6CZU - chain A; structure by X-ray diffraction, 1.47 A resolution.

# Chain A
Name: Bromodomain-containing protein 4
Organism: Homo sapiens
UniProt: O60885 (BRD4_HUMAN); residue numbers follow UniProt; this construct covers 42-170
Amino-acid sequence (129 residues; row label = number of the first residue in the row):
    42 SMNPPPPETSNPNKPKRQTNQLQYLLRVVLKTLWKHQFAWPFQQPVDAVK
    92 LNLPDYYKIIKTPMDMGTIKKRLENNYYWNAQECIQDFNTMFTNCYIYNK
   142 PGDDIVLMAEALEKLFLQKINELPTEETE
Glycans and other covalent adducts: 3219 (FP7) linked to Met-149
Construct notes: conflict Met-43 (Thr in O60885)
Small-molecule neighbours: 3219 (FP7; 5-(3,5-dimethyl-1,2-oxazol-4-yl)-1-({4-[(1R)-1-hydroxyethyl]phenyl}methyl)pyridin-2(1H)-one): Trp-81, Pro-82, Phe-83, Val-87, Leu-92, Leu-94, Tyr-97, Cys-136, Tyr-139, Asn-140, Asp-145, Ile-146
UniProt features mapped onto this chain:
  - site: Asn-140 (Acetylated histone binding)
  - cross-link: Lys-99 (Glycyl lysine isopeptide (Lys-Gly) (interchain with G-Cter in SUMO2))
  - natural variant: Asp-145 (D145G: Found in a patient with a neurodevelopmental syndrome; uncertain significance)
  - mutagenesis: Asn-140 (N140A: Abolishes binding to acetylated histones)

# Summary
Covalently linked 3219: at Met-149. Curated annotation (UniProt) lists one mutagenesis site.
Chain A is Bromodomain-containing protein 4 (Homo sapiens); the structure, BRD4(BD1) complexed with 3219, was
determined by X-ray diffraction, deposited together with 6CZV.
